Entry 6DWH (X-ray diffraction, 2.00 A resolution); this record covers chains D and J.

Chain D:
Molecule: Cationic trypsin
Source organism: Bos taurus
Notes: EC 3.4.21.4
UniProtKB: P00760 (TRY1_BOVIN); the construct lacks a stretch of the UniProt sequence and is renumbered around it, so the offset changes along the chain: 16-34 = UniProt 24-42; 37-67 = UniProt 43-73; 69-125 = UniProt 74-130; 127-130 = UniProt 131-134; 6 more segments
Amino-acid sequence (223 residues; row label = number of the first residue in the row; note: 10 numbers in that range are skipped by the numbering (no residue carries them; nothing is unmodelled there)):
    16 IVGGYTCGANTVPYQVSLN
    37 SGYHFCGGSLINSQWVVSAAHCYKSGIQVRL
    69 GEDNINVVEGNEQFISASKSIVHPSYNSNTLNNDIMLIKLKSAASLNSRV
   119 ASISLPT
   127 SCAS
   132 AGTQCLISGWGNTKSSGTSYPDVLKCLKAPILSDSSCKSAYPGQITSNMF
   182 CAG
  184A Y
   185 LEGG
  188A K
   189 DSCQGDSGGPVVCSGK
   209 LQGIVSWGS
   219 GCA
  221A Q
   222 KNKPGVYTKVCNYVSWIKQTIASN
Cystine bridges: Cys-22/Cys-157, Cys-42/Cys-58, Cys-128/Cys-232, Cys-136/Cys-201, Cys-168/Cys-182, Cys-191/Cys-220

Chain J:
Molecule: Kunitz-type inihibitor
Source organism: Bauhinia bauhinioides
UniProtKB: Q6VEQ7 (Q6VEQ7_BAUBA); residues 1-175 here correspond to UniProt positions 19-193 (UniProt number = residue number + 18)
Amino-acid sequence (175 residues; row label = number of the first residue in the row):
     1 SSVVVDTNGQPVSNGADAYYLVPVSHGHAGLALAKIGNEAEPRAVVLDPH
    51 HRPGLPVRFESPLRINIIKESYFLNIKFGPSSSDSGVWDVIQQDPIGLAV
   101 KVTDTKSLLGPFKVEKEGEGYKIVYYPERGQTGLDIGLVHRNDKYYLAVK
   151 DGEPCVFKIRKATDEESFAGIMSIV
Disordered / not traced: 164-175
Reported in the primary citation:
  - mutagenesis - L55R: unchanged binding to serine proteases

Interface between chain D and chain J:
Residue-residue contacts - 43 pairs, chain D then chain J:
  Tyr-39(D) with Pro-11(J)
  Phe-41(D) with Ile-65(J)
  Cys-42(D) with Ile-65(J), hydrophobic
  His-57(D) with Leu-63(J); Ile-65(J); Lys-69(J), hydrogen bond (backbone-side chain); Tyr-72(J), hydrogen bond (backbone-side chain)
  Tyr-59(D) with Lys-69(J), hydrogen bond (backbone-side chain)
  Asn-97(D) with Phe-73(J); Arg-129(J), hydrogen bond (backbone-side chain)
  Leu-99(D) with Leu-63(J), hydrophobic; Leu-109(J), hydrophobic
  Ser-147(D) with Ser-82(J)
  Thr-149(D) with Ala-16(J)
  Tyr-151(D) with Asn-66(J), hydrogen bond
  Gln-175(D) with Leu-108(J); Leu-109(J); Arg-129(J)
  Asp-189(D) with Arg-64(J), salt bridge
  Ser-190(D) with Arg-64(J), hydrogen bond
  Cys-191(D) with Arg-64(J)
  Gln-192(D) with Asn-14(J); Ser-61(J); Pro-62(J); Leu-63(J), hydrogen bond (side chain-backbone); Arg-64(J); Ile-65(J); Asn-66(J)
  Gly-193(D) with Arg-64(J), hydrogen bond (backbone-backbone)
  Asp-194(D) with Arg-64(J), hydrogen bond (backbone-backbone)
  Ser-195(D) with Arg-64(J), hydrogen bond (side chain-backbone); Ile-65(J), hydrogen bond (side chain-backbone)
  Ser-214(D) with Leu-63(J); Arg-64(J), hydrogen bond (backbone-backbone)
  Trp-215(D) with Pro-62(J); Leu-63(J), hydrophobic; Arg-64(J); Leu-108(J), hydrophobic
  Gly-216(D) with Pro-62(J), hydrogen bond (backbone-backbone); Arg-64(J)
  Ser-217(D) with Leu-108(J)
  Gly-219(D) with Arg-64(J), hydrogen bond (backbone-side chain)
  Gly-226(D) with Arg-64(J)
Also at the interface, not in a pair above, chain D (33 interface residues in all): Cys-58, Lys-60, Ser-96, Asp-102, Tyr-172, Val-213, Cys-220, Pro-225, Tyr-228
Also at the interface, not in a pair above, chain J (20 interface residues in all): Val-3, Ile-67, Ser-71, Gly-130

Overview:
33 residues of chain D face 20 of chain J across their interface, with 14 hydrogen bonds and 1 salt bridge.
Polar pairs include Asp-189(D)/Arg-64(J), His-57(D)/Lys-69(J) and His-57(D)/Tyr-72(J). The paper reports that
L55R of chain J leaves binding to serine proteases unchanged.
Here chain D is Cationic trypsin (Bos taurus) and chain J is Kunitz-type inihibitor (Bauhinia bauhinioides).
Entry 6DWH (Crystal structure of complex of BBKI and Bovine Trypsin) was determined by X-ray diffraction (same
publication as 6DWF and 6DWU).
